7NZE - chains BBB and DDD of the 6 polymer chains in the assembly; structure by X-ray diffraction, 2.05 A resolution.

== Chain BBB (and DDD) ==
Name: HLA class II histocompatibility antigen DR beta chain
Source organism: Homo sapiens
Notes: chain DDD of this document is another copy of the same molecule, construct and numbering; everything in this record applies to it too
UniProt: A2BFX2 (A2BFX2_HUMAN); residues 1-191 here correspond to UniProt positions 30-220 (UniProt number = residue number + 29)
Sequence (191 residues; numbered 1 to 191; the number before each row is that of its first residue):
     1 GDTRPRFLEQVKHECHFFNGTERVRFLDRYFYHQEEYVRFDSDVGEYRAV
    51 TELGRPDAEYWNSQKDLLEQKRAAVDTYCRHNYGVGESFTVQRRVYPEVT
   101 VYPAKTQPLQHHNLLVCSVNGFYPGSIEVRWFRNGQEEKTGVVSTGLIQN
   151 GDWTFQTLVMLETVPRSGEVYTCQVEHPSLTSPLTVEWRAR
Not modelled in the structure: 1 (chain DDD: fully traced)
Construct notes: conflict Lys71 (Arg100 in A2BFX2), Ala74 (Glu103 in A2BFX2), Gly86 (Val115 in A2BFX2)
Disulfides: Cys15-Cys79, Cys117-Cys173
Covalent attachments: N-acetylglucosamine (NAG) linked to Asn19
From the paper describing this entry:
  - specificity-determining residues: Ala74
  - higher-order assembly contacts with a neighbouring HLA class II histocompatibility antigen, DR alpha chain: Val11, His13

== Chain BBB / chain DDD interface ==
Residue-residue contacts (8; chain BBB residue first):
  Ala49(BBB) - Glu52(DDD)
  Val50(BBB) - Thr51(DDD)
  Val50(BBB) - Glu52(DDD)  hydrogen bond (backbone-backbone)
  Thr51(BBB) - Val50(DDD)
  Thr51(BBB) - Glu52(DDD)
  Glu52(BBB) - Glu52(DDD)  hydrogen bond (backbone-side chain)
  Arg55(BBB) - Glu52(DDD)  salt bridge
  Arg55(BBB) - Arg55(DDD)

== Overview ==
The interface between chain BBB and chain DDD involves 5 residues on one side and 4 on the other, with 2
hydrogen bonds and 1 salt bridge. Polar pairs include Arg55(BBB)-Glu52(DDD), Glu52(BBB)-Glu52(DDD) and
Val50(BBB)-Glu52(DDD). From the paper: the specificity determinant Ala74(BBB); higher-order assembly contacts
with a neighbouring HLA class II histocompatibility antigen, DR alpha chain through Val11(BBB) and His13(BBB).
Chain BBB and chain DDD are both HLA class II histocompatibility antigen DR beta chain (Homo sapiens); the
structure, Crystal structure of HLA-DR4 in complex with a human collagen type II peptide, was determined by
X-ray diffraction, deposited together with 7NZF, 7NZH and 7O00.
